Entry 5HCZ (X-ray diffraction, 2.62 A resolution); this record covers chain A.

# Chain A
Protein: Epidermal growth factor receptor
Source organism: Homo sapiens
Notes: EC 2.7.10.1
UniProtKB: P00533 (EGFR_HUMAN); numbering as in UniProt (aligned over 696-1022)
Amino-acid sequence (331 residues; numbered 694 to 1024; the number before each row is that of its first residue):
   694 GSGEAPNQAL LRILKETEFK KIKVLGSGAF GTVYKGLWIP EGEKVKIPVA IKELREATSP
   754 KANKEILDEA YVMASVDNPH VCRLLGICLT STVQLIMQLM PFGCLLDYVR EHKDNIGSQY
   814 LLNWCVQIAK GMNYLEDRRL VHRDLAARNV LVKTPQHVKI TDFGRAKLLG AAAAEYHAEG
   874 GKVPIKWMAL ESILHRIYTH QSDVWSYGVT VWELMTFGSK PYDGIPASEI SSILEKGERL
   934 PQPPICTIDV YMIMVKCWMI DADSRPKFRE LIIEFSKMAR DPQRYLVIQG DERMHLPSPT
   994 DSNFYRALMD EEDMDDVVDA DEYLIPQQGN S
Unresolved in the structure: 694-695, 748-750, 862-875, 999-1005, 1020-1024
Construct notes: expression tag (694-695, 1023-1024); engineered mutation M790 (Thr in P00533), R858 (Leu in P00533), A865 (Glu in P00533), A866 (Glu in P00533), A867 (Lys in P00533)
Small-molecule neighbours: 60E (2-[1-[1-[(2S)-butan-2-yl]-6-[[2-(1-cyclopropylsulfonylpyrazol-4-yl)pyrimidin-4-yl]amino]pyrazolo[4,3-c]pyridin-3-yl]azetidin-3-yl]propan-2-ol): L718, G719, F723, V726, A743, K745, E762, M766, C775, M790, Q791, L792, M793, P794, F795, G796, C797, R841, N842, L844, T854, D855

# Overview
Chain A binds compound 60E.
Chain A is Epidermal growth factor receptor (Homo sapiens); the structure, EGFR kinase domain mutant "TMLR"
with 3-azetidinyl azaindazole compound 21, was determined by X-ray diffraction, deposited together with 5HCX
and 5HCY.
